Entry 8HUH (X-ray diffraction, 2.80 A resolution); this record covers chains B and F of the 6 polymer chains in the assembly.

# Chain B
Protein: Tubulin beta-2B chain
Organism: Bos taurus
UniProtKB: Q6B856 (TBB2B_BOVIN); residue numbers follow UniProt; this construct covers 1-445
Sequence (445 residues; row label = number of the first residue in the row):
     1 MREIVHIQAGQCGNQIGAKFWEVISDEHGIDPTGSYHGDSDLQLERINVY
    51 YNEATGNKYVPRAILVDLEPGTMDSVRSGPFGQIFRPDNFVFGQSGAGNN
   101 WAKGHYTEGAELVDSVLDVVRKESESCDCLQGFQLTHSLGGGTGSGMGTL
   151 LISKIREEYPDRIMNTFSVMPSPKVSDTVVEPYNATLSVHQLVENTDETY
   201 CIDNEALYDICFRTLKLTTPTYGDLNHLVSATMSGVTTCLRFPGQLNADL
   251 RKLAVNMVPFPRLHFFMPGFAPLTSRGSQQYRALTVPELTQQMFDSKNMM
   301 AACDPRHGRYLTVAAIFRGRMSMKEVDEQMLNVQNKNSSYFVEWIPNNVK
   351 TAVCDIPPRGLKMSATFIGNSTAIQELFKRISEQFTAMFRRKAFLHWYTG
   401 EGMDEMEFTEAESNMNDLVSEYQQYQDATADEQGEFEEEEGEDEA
Disordered / not traced: 1, 429-445
Metal / ion sites: Mg2+: Q11 (together with GDP)
Residues lining bound ligands:
  - GDP (guanosine-5'-diphosphate): G10, Q11, C12, Q15, A97, N99, S138, G140, G141, G142, T143, G144, S145, V169, P171, V175, S176, D177, E181, N204, L207, Y222, L225, N226
  - MXV (2-(1-methylindol-4-yl)-4-(3,4,5-trimethoxyphenyl)-1H-imidazo[4,5-c]pyridine): V236, C239, L240, L246, N247, A248, D249, L250, K252, L253, N256, M257, T312, V313, A314, A315, I316, N347, N348, V349, K350, A352, I368
Swiss-Prot annotation at these positions:
  - motif: M1 to I4 (MREI motif)
  - binding site (GTP): Q11, E69, S138, G142, T143, G144, N204, N226
  - binding site (Mg(2+)): E69
  - modified residue: S40 (Phosphoserine), T55 (Phosphothreonine), K58 (N6-acetyllysine), S172 (Phosphoserine), T285 (Phosphothreonine), T290 (Phosphothreonine), R318 (Omega-N-methylarginine), E438 (5-glutamyl polyglutamate)
  - cross-link (Glycyl lysine isopeptide (Lys-Gly)): K58 (interchain with G-Cter in ubiquitin), K324 (interchain with G-Cter in ubiquitin)

# Chain F
Protein: TTL
Organism: Gallus gallus
UniProtKB: E1BQ43 (E1BQ43_CHICK); residues 1-378 here = UniProt positions 1-378
Sequence (384 residues; numbered 1 to 384; the number before each row is that of its first residue):
     1 MYTFVVRDENSSVYAEVSRLLLATGQWKRLRKDNPRFNLMLGERNRLPFG
    51 RLGHEPGLVQLVNYYRGADKLCRKASLVKLIKTSPELSESCTWFPESYVI
   101 YPTNLKTPVAPAQNGIRHLINNTRTDEREVFLAAYNRRREGREGNVWIAK
   151 SSAGAKGEGILISSEASELLDFIDEQGQVHVIQKYLEKPLLLEPGHRKFD
   201 IRSWVLVDHLYNIYLYREGVLRTSSEPYNSANFQDKTCHLTNHCIQKEYS
   251 KNYGRYEEGNEMFFEEFNQYLMDALNTTLENSILLQIKHIIRSCLMCIEP
   301 AISTKHLHYQSFQLFGFDFMVDEELKVWLIEVNGAPACAQKLYAELCQGI
   351 VDVAISSVFPLADTGQKTSQPTSIFIKLHHHHHH
Disordered / not traced: 103-127, 149-160, 176-178, 231-239, 246-251, 363-371, 381-384
Construct notes: expression tag (379-384)
Residues lining bound ligands: AMP-PCP (ACP; phosphomethylphosphonic acid adenylate ester): K74, P95, I148, Q183, K184, Y185, L186, K198, D200, L240, T241, N242, D318, I330, E331, N333

# Chain B / chain F interface
Residue-residue contacts - 7 pairs, chain B then chain F:
  L331(B) with P56(F); G57(F)
  Q334(B) with R36(F), hydrogen bond
  N335(B) with R36(F), hydrogen bond; G57(F), hydrogen bond (side chain-backbone); L58(F)
  S338(B) with N34(F), hydrogen bond
Interface residues without a listed pair, chain B (6 interface residues in all): K336, N347
Interface residues without a listed pair, chain F (8 interface residues in all): M1, T3, L30

# In short
6 residues of chain B and 8 residues of chain F are in contact, with 4 hydrogen bonds. Polar pairs include
Q334(B)-R36(F), N335(B)-R36(F) and N335(B)-G57(F). Chain B binds GDP and compound MXV. Bound to chain F:
AMP-PCP.
Here chain B is Tubulin beta-2B chain (Bos taurus) and chain F is TTL (Gallus gallus). Entry 8HUH (Crystal
structure of T2R-TTL-3a complex) was determined by X-ray diffraction.
